PDB entry 3MI0 | X-ray diffraction, 2.20 A resolution | chains F and W of the 28 polymer chains in the assembly

[Chain F (and W)]
Molecule: Proteasome subunit alpha
Source organism: Mycobacterium tuberculosis
Notes: EC 3.4.25.1; chain W of this document is another copy of the same molecule, construct and numbering; everything in this record applies to it too
Reference sequence: O33244 (PSA_MYCTU); numbering as in UniProt (aligned over 1-248)
Sequence (248 residues; each row starts with the number of its first residue):
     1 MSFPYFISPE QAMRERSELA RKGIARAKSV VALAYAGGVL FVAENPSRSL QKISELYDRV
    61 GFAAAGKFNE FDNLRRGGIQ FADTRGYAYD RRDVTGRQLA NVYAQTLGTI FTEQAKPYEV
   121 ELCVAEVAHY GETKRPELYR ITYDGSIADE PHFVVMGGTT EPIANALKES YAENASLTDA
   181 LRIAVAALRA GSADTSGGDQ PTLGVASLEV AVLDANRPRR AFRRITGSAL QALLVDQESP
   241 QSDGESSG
Not modelled in the structure: 1-4, 193-202, 235-248 (chain W: 1-5, 191-203, 235-248)
Residues lining bound ligands:
  - dimethylformamide (DMF), molecule 1: Leu74, Gly77, Gly78, Val102, Tyr103, Thr106
  - dimethylformamide (DMF), molecule 2: Gln80, Asp83, Thr84
From the paper describing this entry:
  - mutagenesis - M1DEL/S2DEL/F3DEL/P4DEL/Y5DEL/F6DEL/I7DEL/S8DEL: increased catalytic activity (citing earlier work)

[Chain F / chain W interface]
Pairs across the interface (38):
  Tyr5(F) with Ile7(W); Ser8(W), hydrogen bond (backbone-backbone); Gln11(W)
  Phe6(F) with Phe6(W)
  Ile7(F) with Phe6(W), hydrogen bond (backbone-backbone); Ser8(W)
  Pro9(F) with Phe6(W), hydrophobic
  Ala12(F) with Phe6(W), hydrophobic
  Glu15(F) with Ser8(W), hydrogen bond; Pro9(W); Glu10(W), hydrogen bond (side chain-backbone)
  Glu18(F) with Glu10(W)
  Leu19(F) with Glu10(W); Met13(W), hydrophobic
  Lys22(F) with Glu10(W), salt bridge
  Ser47(F) with Asp149(W), hydrogen bond
  Arg48(F) with Arg135(W), hydrogen bond (side chain-backbone); Pro136(W), hydrogen bond (side chain-backbone); Glu137(W); Asp149(W)
  Ser49(F) with Arg97(W), hydrogen bond (backbone-side chain); Glu137(W), hydrogen bond; Tyr139(W), hydrogen bond; Asp149(W)
  Leu50(F) with Tyr139(W), hydrophobic; Ile147(W), hydrophobic
  Lys67(F) with Asp144(W), salt bridge; Gly145(W); Ser146(W), hydrogen bond
  Phe68(F) with Asn101(W); Ile147(W), hydrophobic
  Asn69(F) with Ala104(W); Gly145(W)
  Asp72(F) with Asn101(W), hydrogen bond
  Asn73(F) with Gln105(W), hydrogen bond
  Arg76(F) with Asn101(W)
  Ala115(F) with Thr112(W)
  Lys116(F) with Met13(W)
Other interface residues (no listed pair), chain F (23 interface residues in all): Arg16, Arg75
Other interface residues (no listed pair), chain W (23 interface residues in all): Gly108, Ala148

[Overview]
Chain F and chain W each contribute 23 residues to their interface, with 13 hydrogen bonds and 2 salt bridges.
Among the polar pairs are Lys22(F)-Glu10(W), Lys67(F)-Asp144(W) and Glu15(F)-Ser8(W). Chain F binds
dimethylformamide. The paper reports that M1DEL/S2DEL/F3DEL/P4DEL/Y5DEL/F6DEL/I7DEL/S8DEL of chain F increase
catalytic activity.
Both chains are Proteasome subunit alpha (Mycobacterium tuberculosis). Entry 3MI0 (Crystal Structure of
Mycobacterium Tuberculosis Proteasome at 2.2 A) was determined by X-ray diffraction (same publication as 3MFE
and 3MKA).
